1JY7 - chains A and C of the 4 polymer chains in the assembly; structure by X-ray diffraction, 3.20 A resolution.

# Chain A (and C)
Name: Hemoglobin alpha chain
Source organism: Homo sapiens
Notes: chain C of this document is another copy of the same molecule, construct and numbering; everything in this record applies to it too
Reference sequence: P69905 (HBA_HUMAN); residues 1-141 here = UniProt positions 1-141
Chain sequence (141 residues; each row starts with the number of its first residue):
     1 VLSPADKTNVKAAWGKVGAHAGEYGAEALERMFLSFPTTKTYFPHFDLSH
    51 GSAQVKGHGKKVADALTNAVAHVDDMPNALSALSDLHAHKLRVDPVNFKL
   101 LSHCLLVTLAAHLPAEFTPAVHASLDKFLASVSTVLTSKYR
Bound ions: heme Fe near H87 (its only coordinating residue here)
Residues lining bound ligands: heme (HEM): M32, T39, Y42, F43, H45, H58, K61, V62, A65, L66, L83, L86, H87, L91, V93, N97, F98, L101, L136
Swiss-Prot annotation at these positions:
  - site: K61 (Not glycated)
  - natural variant: D6 (A6D: In J-Toronto; this construct carries the variant), A13 (A13D: In J-Paris 1/J-Aljezur), E27 (A27E: In Shenyang; this construct carries the variant), K61 (K61N: In Zambia; deletion: In Clinic), D64 (A64D: In Pontoise; this construct carries the variant), D75 (D75A: In Lille; D75G: In Chapel Hill; D75N: In G-Pest), A111 (A111D: In Petah Tikva)

# Interface between chain A and chain C
Residue-residue contacts (6; chain A residue first):
  V1(A) with R141(C)
  K127(A) with Y140(C); R141(C), hydrogen bond (side chain-backbone)
  Y140(A) with K127(C)
  R141(A) with V1(C); K127(C), hydrogen bond (backbone-side chain)
Other interface residues (no listed pair), chain A (6 interface residues in all): S138, K139
Other interface residues (no listed pair), chain C (6 interface residues in all): S138, K139

# Summary
Chain A and chain C each contribute 6 residues to their interface, with 2 hydrogen bonds. Its one
hydrogen-bonded contact is K127(A)-R141(C). Ligands of chain A: heme.
Chain A and chain C are both Hemoglobin alpha chain (Homo sapiens); the structure, The structure of human
methemoglobin. the variation of a theme, was determined by X-ray diffraction (same publication as 1LFL, 1LFQ,
1LFT, 1LFV, 1LFY and 1LFZ).
